PDB entry 5C3E | X-ray diffraction, 3.70 A resolution | chains D and G of the 15 polymer chains in the assembly

# Chain D
Molecule: DNA-directed RNA polymerase II subunit RPB4
Source organism: Saccharomyces cerevisiae (strain ATCC 204508 / S288c)
UniProtKB: P20433 (RPB4_YEAST); residues 1-221 here = UniProt positions 1-221
Sequence (221 residues; each row starts with the number of its first residue):
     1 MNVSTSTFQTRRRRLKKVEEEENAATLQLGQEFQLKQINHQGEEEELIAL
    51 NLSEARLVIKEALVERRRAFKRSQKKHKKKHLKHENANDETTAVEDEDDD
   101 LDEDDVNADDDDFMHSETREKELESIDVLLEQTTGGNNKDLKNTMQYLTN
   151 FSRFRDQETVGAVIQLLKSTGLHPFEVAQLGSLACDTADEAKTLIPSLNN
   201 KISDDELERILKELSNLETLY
Unresolved in the structure: 1-3, 77-116
Curated features (UniProtKB/Swiss-Prot):
  - modified residue: Met1 (N-acetylmethionine), Thr91 (Phosphothreonine), Thr92 (Phosphothreonine)

# Chain G
Molecule: DNA-directed RNA polymerase II subunit RPB7
Source organism: Saccharomyces cerevisiae (strain ATCC 204508 / S288c)
UniProtKB: P34087 (RPB7_YEAST); numbering as in UniProt (aligned over 1-171)
Sequence (179 residues; each row starts with the number of its first residue):
     1 MFFIKDLSLNITLHPSFFGPRMKQYLKTKLLEEVEGSCTGKFGYILCVLD
    51 YDNIDIQRGRILPTDGSAEFNVKYRAVVFKPFKGEVVDGTVVSCSQHGFE
   101 VQVGPMKVFVTKHLMPQDLTFNAGSNPPSYQSSEDVITIKSRIRVKIEGC
   151 ISQVSSIHAIGSIKEDYLGAILEHHHHHH
Unresolved in the structure: 172-179
Sequence notes: expression tag (172-179)

# Interface between chain D and chain G
Contacting residue pairs - 102 pairs, chain D then chain G:
  Ser4(D) - Leu9(G)
  Thr5(D) - Leu7(G)
  Thr5(D) - Ser8(G)  hydrogen bond (side chain-backbone)
  Thr5(D) - Val34(G)
  Thr5(D) - Tyr74(G)  hydrogen bond
  Ser6(D) - Lys41(G)
  Ser6(D) - Phe42(G)
  Thr7(D) - Ser8(G)  hydrogen bond (side chain-backbone)
  Thr7(D) - Phe42(G)
  Phe8(D) - Lys5(G)
  Phe8(D) - Asp6(G)
  Phe8(D) - Leu7(G)  hydrophobic
  Glu22(D) - Lys83(G)
  Asn23(D) - Lys80(G)
  Asn23(D) - Phe82(G)
  Asn23(D) - Lys83(G)  hydrogen bond (backbone-backbone)
  Ala24(D) - Lys83(G)
  Ala25(D) - Lys83(G)
  Ala25(D) - Gly84(G)
  Leu29(D) - Phe3(G)  hydrophobic
  Leu29(D) - Phe82(G)  hydrophobic
  Gly30(D) - Phe82(G)
  Glu32(D) - Lys5(G)  hydrogen bond (backbone-side chain)
  Glu32(D) - Lys41(G)
  Glu32(D) - Phe42(G)
  Phe33(D) - Phe3(G)  hydrophobic
  Phe33(D) - Lys5(G)
  Phe33(D) - Lys41(G)
  Phe33(D) - Phe42(G)
  Phe33(D) - Lys80(G)
  Phe33(D) - Phe82(G)  hydrophobic
  Gln37(D) - Lys5(G)  hydrogen bond
  Asn39(D) - Asp6(G)
  Asn39(D) - Arg75(G)  hydrogen bond
  His40(D) - Asp6(G)  hydrogen bond (side chain-backbone)
  His40(D) - Leu7(G)  hydrogen bond (side chain-backbone)
  His40(D) - Ser8(G)
  His40(D) - Lys73(G)  hydrogen bond (backbone-side chain)
  His40(D) - Tyr74(G)  hydrogen bond (side chain-backbone)
  Glu45(D) - Arg75(G)  salt bridge
  Leu47(D) - Phe3(G)  hydrophobic
  Ile48(D) - Phe3(G)
  Ile48(D) - Ile4(G)  hydrogen bond (backbone-backbone)
  Ile48(D) - Arg75(G)
  Ala49(D) - Phe2(G)
  Ala49(D) - Phe3(G)  hydrophobic
  Leu50(D) - Met1(G)
  Leu50(D) - Phe2(G)  hydrogen bond (backbone-backbone)
  Leu50(D) - Ile4(G)  hydrophobic
  Leu50(D) - Val77(G)  hydrophobic
  Leu52(D) - Phe2(G)  hydrophobic
  Ala55(D) - Phe2(G)  hydrophobic
  Val58(D) - Leu49(G)  hydrophobic
  Val58(D) - Val77(G)  hydrophobic
  Ile59(D) - Cys47(G)  hydrophobic
  Ile59(D) - Val77(G)  hydrophobic
  Ala62(D) - Leu49(G)  hydrophobic
  Arg66(D) - Leu31(G)
  Arg66(D) - Glu35(G)  salt bridge
  Arg66(D) - Val48(G)  hydrogen bond (side chain-backbone)
  Ala69(D) - Asp52(G)
  Phe70(D) - Tyr51(G)  hydrophobic
  Lys76(D) - Arg21(G)  hydrogen bond (backbone-side chain)
  Thr134(D) - Glu35(G)
  Asn138(D) - Glu35(G)
  Asn138(D) - Gly36(G)
  Asn138(D) - Leu46(G)
  Asp140(D) - Gly36(G)
  Asp140(D) - Tyr44(G)
  Asp140(D) - Pro105(G)
  Leu141(D) - Leu46(G)
  Leu141(D) - Cys47(G)  hydrophobic
  Asn143(D) - Gly104(G)
  Thr144(D) - Phe2(G)
  Thr144(D) - Leu46(G)
  Thr144(D) - Pro105(G)
  Tyr147(D) - Asp88(G)  hydrogen bond (side chain-backbone)
  Tyr147(D) - Gly89(G)
  Tyr147(D) - Gln102(G)
  Tyr147(D) - Val103(G)
  Tyr147(D) - Gly104(G)
  Leu148(D) - Phe2(G)  hydrophobic
  Asn150(D) - Arg142(G)  hydrogen bond (backbone-side chain)
  Phe151(D) - Asp88(G)
  Phe151(D) - Gly89(G)
  Phe151(D) - Thr90(G)
  Phe151(D) - Arg142(G)
  Phe175(D) - Met1(G)  hydrophobic
  Phe175(D) - Glu85(G)
  Ala178(D) - Met1(G)
  Gln179(D) - Val86(G)  hydrogen bond (side chain-backbone)
  Leu183(D) - Val86(G)
  Leu183(D) - Asp88(G)
  Leu183(D) - Arg144(G)
  Ala184(D) - Arg144(G)
  Thr187(D) - Tyr167(G)
  Asp189(D) - Tyr167(G)  hydrogen bond
  Glu190(D) - Tyr167(G)
  Thr193(D) - Tyr167(G)
  Leu194(D) - Val86(G)
  Leu194(D) - Arg144(G)
  Leu194(D) - Tyr167(G)
Interface residues without a listed pair, chain D (56 interface residues in all): Gln9, Ile38, Leu63, Glu65, Arg72, Ser73
Interface residues without a listed pair, chain G (51 interface residues in all): Gln24, Thr39, Ile45, Asp50, Val78, Val87, Asp166, Ile171

# In short
The interface between chain D and chain G involves 56 residues on one side and 51 on the other; the contacts
include 19 hydrogen bonds and 2 salt bridges. Polar pairs include Glu45(D)-Arg75(G), Arg66(D)-Glu35(G) and
Thr5(D)-Ser8(G).
Chain D is DNA-directed RNA polymerase II subunit RPB4 and chain G is DNA-directed RNA polymerase II subunit
RPB7, both from Saccharomyces cerevisiae (strain ATCC 204508 / S288c); the structure, Crystal structure of a
transcribing RNA Polymerase II complex reveals a complete transcription bubble, was determined by X-ray
diffraction together with 5C44, 5C4A, 5C4J and 5C4X from the same study.
